1HF3 - chains A and B; structure by X-ray diffraction, 1.95 A resolution.

Chain A (and B):
Protein: Alcohol dehydrogenase E chain
From: Equus caballus
Notes: EC 1.1.1.1; chain B of this document is another copy of the same molecule, construct and numbering; everything in this record applies to it too
Reference sequence: P00327 (ADHE_HORSE); numbering as in UniProt (aligned over 1-374)
Amino-acid sequence (374 residues; row label = number of the first residue in the row):
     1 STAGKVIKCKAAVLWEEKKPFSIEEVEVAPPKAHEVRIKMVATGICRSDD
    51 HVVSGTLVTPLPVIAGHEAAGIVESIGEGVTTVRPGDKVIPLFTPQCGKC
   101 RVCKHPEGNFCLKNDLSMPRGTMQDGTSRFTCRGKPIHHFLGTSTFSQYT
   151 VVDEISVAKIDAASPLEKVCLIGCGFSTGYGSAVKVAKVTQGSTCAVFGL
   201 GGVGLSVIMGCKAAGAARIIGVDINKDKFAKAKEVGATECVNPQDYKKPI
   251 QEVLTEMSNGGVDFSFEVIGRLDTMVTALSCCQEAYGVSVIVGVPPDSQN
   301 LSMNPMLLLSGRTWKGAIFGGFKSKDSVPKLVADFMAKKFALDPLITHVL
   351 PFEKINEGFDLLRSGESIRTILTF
Ion coordination: Cd2+ site 1: C46, H67, C174; Cd2+ site 2: C97, C100, C103, C111
Ligand contacts: NAD (nicotinamide-adenine-dinucleotide): C46, R47, S48, H51, F93, C174, T178, G199, L200, G201, G202, V203, G204, V222, D223, I224, N225, K228, V268, I269, G270, R271, T274, V292, G293, V294, A317, I318, F319, L362, R369

Interface between chain A and chain B:
Contacting residue pairs (75):
  R101(A) - S258(B)
  R101(A) - N259(B)  hydrogen bond (side chain-backbone)
  R101(A) - G260(B)  hydrogen bond (side chain-backbone)
  R101(A) - G261(B)  hydrogen bond (side chain-backbone)
  R101(A) - Q283(B)
  R101(A) - Y286(B)  hydrogen bond
  V102(A) - Q283(B)
  V102(A) - A285(B)  hydrophobic
  H105(A) - Y286(B)
  F110(A) - E284(B)
  F110(A) - A285(B)  hydrophobic
  F110(A) - S310(B)
  L112(A) - E284(B)
  N259(A) - R101(B)  hydrogen bond (backbone-side chain)
  G260(A) - R101(B)
  L272(A) - P305(B)  hydrophobic
  M275(A) - P305(B)  hydrophobic
  Q283(A) - V102(B)
  E284(A) - F110(B)
  A285(A) - V102(B)  hydrophobic
  A285(A) - F110(B)  hydrophobic
  Y286(A) - R101(B)
  Y286(A) - H105(B)
  I291(A) - L308(B)  hydrophobic
  I291(A) - L309(B)
  V292(A) - L309(B)
  G293(A) - L309(B)
  P295(A) - P305(B)  hydrophobic
  P295(A) - M306(B)
  P295(A) - L309(B)
  Q299(A) - P305(B)
  N300(A) - S302(B)
  N300(A) - M303(B)
  N300(A) - N304(B)
  L301(A) - L301(B)
  L301(A) - S302(B)
  L301(A) - M303(B)  hydrogen bond (backbone-backbone)
  L301(A) - P305(B)  hydrophobic
  S302(A) - N300(B)  hydrogen bond
  S302(A) - L301(B)
  M303(A) - N300(B)
  M303(A) - L301(B)  hydrogen bond (backbone-backbone)
  N304(A) - N300(B)
  P305(A) - L272(B)  hydrophobic
  P305(A) - M275(B)  hydrophobic
  P305(A) - P295(B)  hydrophobic
  P305(A) - Q299(B)
  L308(A) - I291(B)  hydrophobic
  L308(A) - W314(B)  hydrophobic
  L308(A) - G316(B)  hydrogen bond (backbone-backbone)
  L309(A) - I291(B)
  L309(A) - V292(B)
  L309(A) - G293(B)
  L309(A) - P295(B)
  L309(A) - G316(B)
  L309(A) - A317(B)  hydrogen bond (backbone-backbone)
  L309(A) - I318(B)  hydrogen bond (backbone-backbone)
  S310(A) - F110(B)
  G311(A) - G316(B)
  R312(A) - K315(B)
  R312(A) - G316(B)
  T313(A) - T313(B)
  T313(A) - W314(B)
  T313(A) - K315(B)
  W314(A) - L308(B)  hydrophobic
  W314(A) - T313(B)
  W314(A) - W314(B)  hydrogen bond (backbone-backbone)
  K315(A) - R312(B)
  K315(A) - T313(B)  hydrogen bond
  G316(A) - L308(B)  hydrogen bond (backbone-backbone)
  G316(A) - L309(B)
  G316(A) - G311(B)
  G316(A) - R312(B)
  A317(A) - L309(B)  hydrogen bond (backbone-backbone)
  I318(A) - L309(B)  hydrogen bond (backbone-backbone)
Interface residues without a listed pair, chain A (39 interface residues in all): G108, S117, V294, M306
Interface residues without a listed pair, chain B (43 interface residues in all): G108, L112, S117, D263, V294, S298

Overview:
39 residues of chain A and 43 residues of chain B are in contact; the contacts include 16 hydrogen bonds.
Polar contacts include R101(A)-N259(B), R101(A)-G260(B) and R101(A)-G261(B). Chain A binds NAD. C46(A), H67(A)
and C174(A) coordinate Cd2+ site 1.
Both chains are Alcohol dehydrogenase E chain (Equus caballus). Entry 1HF3 (ATOMIC X-RAY STRUCTURE OF LIVER
ALCOHOL DEHYDROGENASE CONTAINING Cadmium and a hydroxide adduct to NADH) was determined by X-ray diffraction,
deposited together with 1HET and 1HEU.
